PDB entry 6WS0 | X-ray diffraction, 2.24 A resolution | chains CCC and ZZZ

# Chain CCC
Name: Mitotic spindle assembly checkpoint protein MAD2B
Organism: Homo sapiens
Reference sequence: Q9UI95 (MD2L2_HUMAN); the construct has insertions or renumbered stretches relative to UniProt, so the offset changes along the chain: 1-104 = UniProt 1-104; 106-111 = UniProt 105-110; 113-211 = UniProt 113-211
Chain sequence (227 residues; each row starts with the number of its first residue; note: 2 numbers in that range are skipped by the numbering (no residue carries them; nothing is unmodelled there); a row labelled like 111A-111B holds insertion residues (111A, then the next letters in order); numbers below 1 keep their minus sign (Met-15 is residue -15)):
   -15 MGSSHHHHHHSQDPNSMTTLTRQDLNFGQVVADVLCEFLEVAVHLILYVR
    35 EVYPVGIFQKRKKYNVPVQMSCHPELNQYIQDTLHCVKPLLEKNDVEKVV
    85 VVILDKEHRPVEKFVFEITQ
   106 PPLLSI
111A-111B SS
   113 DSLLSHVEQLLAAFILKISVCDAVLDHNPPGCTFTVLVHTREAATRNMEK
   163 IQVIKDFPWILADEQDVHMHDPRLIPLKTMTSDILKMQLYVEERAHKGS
Not modelled in the structure: -15 to 11, 106-110, 111A-111B, 210-211
Construct notes: expression tag (-15 to 0); engineered mutation Ala124 (Arg in Q9UI95)

# Chain ZZZ
Name: DNA polymerase zeta catalytic subunit
Organism: Homo sapiens
Notes: EC 2.7.7.7
Reference sequence: O60673 (REV3L_HUMAN); residues 1847-1898 here = UniProt positions 1847-1898
Chain sequence (52 residues; each row starts with the number of its first residue):
  1847 MLTPTPDSSPRSTSSPSQSKNGSFTPRTANILKPLMSPPSREEIMATLLD
  1897 HD
Not modelled in the structure: 1847-1872, 1893-1898

# Chain CCC / chain ZZZ interface
Contacting residue pairs (45):
  Glu35(CCC) - Arg1887(ZZZ)  hydrogen bond (backbone-side chain)
  Val36(CCC) - Arg1887(ZZZ)  hydrogen bond (backbone-side chain)
  Tyr37(CCC) - Pro1884(ZZZ)
  Tyr37(CCC) - Pro1885(ZZZ)  hydrogen bond (side chain-backbone)
  Tyr37(CCC) - Arg1887(ZZZ)
  Tyr37(CCC) - Ile1890(ZZZ)  hydrophobic
  Pro38(CCC) - Arg1887(ZZZ)
  Pro38(CCC) - Met1891(ZZZ)  hydrophobic
  Ile41(CCC) - Ile1890(ZZZ)  hydrophobic
  His57(CCC) - Ile1890(ZZZ)
  Glu59(CCC) - Pro1885(ZZZ)
  Leu60(CCC) - Pro1885(ZZZ)
  Tyr63(CCC) - Pro1880(ZZZ)
  Tyr63(CCC) - Met1882(ZZZ)  hydrogen bond (side chain-backbone)
  Tyr63(CCC) - Ser1883(ZZZ)
  Tyr63(CCC) - Pro1884(ZZZ)
  Thr67(CCC) - Pro1880(ZZZ)
  Phe146(CCC) - Pro1884(ZZZ)
  Thr147(CCC) - Lys1879(ZZZ)
  Val148(CCC) - Lys1879(ZZZ)
  Val148(CCC) - Pro1880(ZZZ)
  Leu149(CCC) - Leu1878(ZZZ)
  Leu149(CCC) - Lys1879(ZZZ)
  Val150(CCC) - Asn1876(ZZZ)
  Val150(CCC) - Ile1877(ZZZ)
  Val150(CCC) - Leu1878(ZZZ)  hydrogen bond (backbone-backbone)
  His151(CCC) - Asn1876(ZZZ)
  His151(CCC) - Ile1877(ZZZ)
  Thr152(CCC) - Asn1876(ZZZ)  hydrogen bond (backbone-backbone)
  Ala155(CCC) - Ala1875(ZZZ)
  Asp168(CCC) - Met1882(ZZZ)
  Phe169(CCC) - Pro1880(ZZZ)  hydrophobic
  Pro170(CCC) - Pro1880(ZZZ)
  Pro170(CCC) - Leu1881(ZZZ)  hydrogen bond (backbone-backbone)
  Trp171(CCC) - Leu1878(ZZZ)
  Trp171(CCC) - Lys1879(ZZZ)
  Trp171(CCC) - Pro1880(ZZZ)
  Ile172(CCC) - Leu1878(ZZZ)
  Ile172(CCC) - Lys1879(ZZZ)  hydrogen bond (backbone-backbone)
  Leu173(CCC) - Ala1875(ZZZ)
  Leu173(CCC) - Ile1877(ZZZ)
  Leu173(CCC) - Leu1878(ZZZ)  hydrophobic
  Ala174(CCC) - Ile1877(ZZZ)  hydrogen bond (backbone-backbone)
  Ala174(CCC) - Lys1879(ZZZ)
  Asp178(CCC) - Lys1879(ZZZ)
Other interface residues (no listed pair), chain CCC (33 interface residues in all): Leu74, Asn159, Met160, Ile163, Asp175, Glu176, Val179
Other interface residues (no listed pair), chain ZZZ (16 interface residues in all): Arg1873, Ser1886

# Overview
33 residues of chain CCC face 16 of chain ZZZ across their interface, with 9 hydrogen bonds. Polar pairs
include Glu35(CCC)-Arg1887(ZZZ), Val36(CCC)-Arg1887(ZZZ) and Tyr37(CCC)-Pro1885(ZZZ).
Here chain CCC is Mitotic spindle assembly checkpoint protein MAD2B and chain ZZZ is DNA polymerase zeta
catalytic subunit, both from Homo sapiens. Entry 6WS0 (Rational drug design of phenazopyridine derivatives as
novel inhibitors of Rev1-CT) was determined by X-ray diffraction (same publication as 6WS5).
